PDB entry 7YFD | electron microscopy, 3.10 A resolution | chains A and N of the 6 polymer chains in the assembly

# Chain A
Name: Engineered G-alpha-q
From: Homo sapiens
Amino-acid sequence (361 residues; row label = number of the first residue in the row):
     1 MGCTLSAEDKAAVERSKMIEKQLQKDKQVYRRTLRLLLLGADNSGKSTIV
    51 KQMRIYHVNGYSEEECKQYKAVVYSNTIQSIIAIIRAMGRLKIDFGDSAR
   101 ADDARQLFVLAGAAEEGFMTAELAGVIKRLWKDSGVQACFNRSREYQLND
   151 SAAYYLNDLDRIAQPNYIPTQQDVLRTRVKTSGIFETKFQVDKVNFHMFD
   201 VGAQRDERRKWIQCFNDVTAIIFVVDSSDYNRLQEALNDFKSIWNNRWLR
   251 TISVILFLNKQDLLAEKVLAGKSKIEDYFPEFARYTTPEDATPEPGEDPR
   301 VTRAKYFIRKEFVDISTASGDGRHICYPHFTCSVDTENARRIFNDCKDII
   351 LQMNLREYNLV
Not modelled in the structure: 1, 59-180

# Chain N
Name: Nb35
From: Lama glama
Amino-acid sequence (129 residues; numbered 0 to 128; the number before each row is that of its first residue; numbering starts at 0):
     0 MQVQLQESGGGLVQPGGSLRLSCAASGFTFSNYKMNWVRQAPGKGLEWVS
    50 DISQSGASISYTGSVKGRFTISRDNAKNTLYLQMNSLKPEDTAVYYCARC
   100 PAPFTRDCFDVTSTTYAYRGQGTQVTVSS
Not modelled in the structure: 0
Disulfide bonds: C22-C96, C99-C107

# Interface between chain A and chain N
Contacting residue pairs (23):
  D206(A) - S112(N)
  E207(A) - D109(N)
  E207(A) - T114(N)
  R208(A) - F108(N)
  R208(A) - D109(N)  hydrogen bond (backbone-side chain)
  R209(A) - P100(N)
  R209(A) - F108(N)
  R209(A) - D109(N)  salt bridge
  R209(A) - Y115(N)
  R209(A) - Y117(N)
  I212(A) - F108(N)  hydrophobic
  Q234(A) - T61(N)  hydrogen bond (side chain-backbone)
  N238(A) - W47(N)
  S242(A) - D106(N)
  S242(A) - F108(N)
  N245(A) - R105(N)
  N245(A) - D106(N)
  N246(A) - D106(N)
  N246(A) - F108(N)
  Y278(A) - G62(N)
  Y278(A) - S63(N)
  P280(A) - G62(N)
  S319(A) - R105(N)
Interface residues without a listed pair, chain A (17 interface residues in all): I243, R247, D277, E281
Interface residues without a listed pair, chain N (16 interface residues in all): K65, C107, T113

# In short
Chain A and chain N form an interface of 17 and 16 residues respectively; the contacts include 2 hydrogen
bonds and 1 salt bridge. Among the polar pairs are R209(A)-D109(N), R208(A)-D109(N) and Q234(A)-T61(N).
Chain A is Engineered G-alpha-q (Homo sapiens) and chain N is Nb35 (Lama glama); the structure, Cryo-EM
structure of the imetit-bound histamine H4 receptor and Gq complex, was determined by electron microscopy
(same publication as 7YFC).
